PDB entry 1NK5 | X-ray diffraction, 2.10 A resolution | chains B and A of the 3 polymer chains in the assembly

== Chain B ==
Molecule: DNA primer strand
Sequence (15 nucleotides; numbered 16 to 30; the number before each row is that of its first residue):
    16 GCATGGCATTGATAA
Disordered / not traced: 16

== Chain A ==
Name: DNA polymerase I
Organism: Geobacillus stearothermophilus
Notes: EC 2.7.7.7; fragment: bacillus fragment (analogous to the e. coli klenow fragment)
UniProt: P52026 (DPO1_BACST); numbering as in UniProt (aligned over 304-876)
Amino-acid sequence (580 residues; numbered 297 to 876; the number before each row is that of its first residue):
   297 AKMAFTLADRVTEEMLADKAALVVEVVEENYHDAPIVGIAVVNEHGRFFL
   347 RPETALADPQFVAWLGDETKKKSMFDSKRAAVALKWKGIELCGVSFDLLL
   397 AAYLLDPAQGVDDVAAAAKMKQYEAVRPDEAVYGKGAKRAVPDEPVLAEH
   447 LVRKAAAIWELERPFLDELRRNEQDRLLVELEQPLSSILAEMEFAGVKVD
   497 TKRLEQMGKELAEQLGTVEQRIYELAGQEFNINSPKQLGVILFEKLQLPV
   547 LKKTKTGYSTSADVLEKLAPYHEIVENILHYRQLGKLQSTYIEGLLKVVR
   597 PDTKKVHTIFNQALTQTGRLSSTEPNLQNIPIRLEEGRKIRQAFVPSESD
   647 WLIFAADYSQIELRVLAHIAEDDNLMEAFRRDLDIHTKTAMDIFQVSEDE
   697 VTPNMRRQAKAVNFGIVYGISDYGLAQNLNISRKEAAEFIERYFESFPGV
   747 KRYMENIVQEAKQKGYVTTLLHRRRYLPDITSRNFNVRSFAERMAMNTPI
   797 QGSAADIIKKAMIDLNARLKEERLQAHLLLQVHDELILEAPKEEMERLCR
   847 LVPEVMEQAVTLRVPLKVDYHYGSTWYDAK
Metal / ion sites: Mg2+: Asp-653, Tyr-654, Asp-830

== Chain B / chain A interface ==
Residue-residue contacts (37):
  DT19(B) with Ala-433(A), phosphate contact
  DG20(B) with Gly-432(A), phosphate contact; Ala-433(A), hydrogen bond to the phosphate
  DA23(B) with Thr-552(A), phosphate contact
  DT24(B) with Pro-531(A), phosphate contact; Thr-550(A), phosphate contact; Lys-551(A), salt bridge to the phosphate; Thr-552(A), hydrogen bond to the phosphate
  DT25(B) with Ser-555(A), phosphate contact; Thr-556(A), hydrogen bond to the phosphate; Ser-557(A), phosphate contact; Arg-578(A), hydrogen bond to the phosphate
  DG26(B) with Ser-557(A), phosphate contact; Ala-558(A), hydrogen bond to the phosphate; Arg-578(A), salt bridge to the phosphate; Lys-582(A), hydrogen bond to the base
  DA27(B) with Lys-582(A), sugar contact; Tyr-587(A), hydrogen bond to the sugar; Asn-625(A), hydrogen bond to the base; Pro-627(A), phosphate contact
  DT28(B) with Gln-624(A), sugar contact; Asn-625(A), sugar contact; Ile-626(A), sugar contact; Pro-627(A), phosphate contact; Ile-628(A), hydrogen bond to the phosphate; Arg-629(A), salt bridge to the phosphate
  DA29(B) with Arg-615(A), hydrogen bond to the base; Ile-628(A), phosphate contact; Arg-629(A), salt bridge to the phosphate; Tyr-714(A), base contact; Val-828(A), sugar contact; His-829(A), sugar contact; Asp-830(A), phosphate contact
  DA30(B) with Arg-629(A), base contact; Phe-710(A), base contact; Tyr-714(A), hydrogen bond to the base; Asp-830(A), phosphate contact
Other interface residues (no listed pair), chain A (32 interface residues in all): Lys-431, Tyr-554, Leu-630, Tyr-654, Ile-657, Glu-658, Glu-831

== In short ==
10 residues of chain B face 32 of chain A across their interface; the contacts include 11 hydrogen bonds and 4
salt bridges. Polar contacts include DG26(B)/Lys-582(A), DA27(B)/Asn-625(A) and DA29(B)/Arg-615(A).
Asp-653(A), Tyr-654(A) and Asp-830(A) form the Mg2+ site.
Chain B is DNA primer strand and chain A is DNA polymerase I (Geobacillus stearothermophilus); the structure,
Adenine-adenine mismatch at the polymerase active site, was determined by X-ray diffraction, deposited
together with 1NJW, 1NJX, 1NJY, 1NJZ, 1NK0, 1NK4 and 7 further entries.
